PDB entry 3N2K | X-ray diffraction, 4.00 A resolution | chains B and C of the 5 polymer chains in the assembly

== Chain B ==
Molecule: Tubulin beta chain
From: Ovis aries
UniProtKB: D0VWY9 (D0VWY9_SHEEP); the author numbering skips numbers that UniProt does not, so the offset changes along the chain: 1-44 = UniProt 1-44; 47-360 = UniProt 45-358; 369-455 = UniProt 359-445
Chain sequence (445 residues; row label = number of the first residue in the row; note: 10 numbers in that range are skipped by the numbering (no residue carries them; nothing is unmodelled there)):
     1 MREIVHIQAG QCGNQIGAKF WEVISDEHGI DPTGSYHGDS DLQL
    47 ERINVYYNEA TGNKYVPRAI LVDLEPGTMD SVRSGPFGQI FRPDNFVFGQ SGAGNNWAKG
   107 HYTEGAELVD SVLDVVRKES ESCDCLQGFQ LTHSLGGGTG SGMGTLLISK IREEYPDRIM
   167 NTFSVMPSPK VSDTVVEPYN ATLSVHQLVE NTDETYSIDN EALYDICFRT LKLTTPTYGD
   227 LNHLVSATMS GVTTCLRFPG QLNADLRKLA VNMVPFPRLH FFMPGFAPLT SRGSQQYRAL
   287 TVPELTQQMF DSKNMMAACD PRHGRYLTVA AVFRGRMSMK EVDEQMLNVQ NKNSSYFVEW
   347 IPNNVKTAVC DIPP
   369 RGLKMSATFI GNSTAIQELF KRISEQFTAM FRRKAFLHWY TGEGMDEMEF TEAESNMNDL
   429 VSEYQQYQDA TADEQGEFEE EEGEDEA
Disordered / not traced: 1, 278-285, 440-455
Metal / ion sites: Mg2+ near Q11 (its only coordinating residue here)
Small-molecule neighbours:
  - GDP (guanosine-5'-diphosphate): G10, Q11, C12, Q15, I16, N101, S140, G142, G143, G144, T145, G146, V171, P173, V177, S178, D179, E183, N206, Y224, L227, N228
  - K2N (ethyl [(2S)-5-amino-2-methyl-3-phenyl-1,2-dihydropyrido[3,4-b]pyrazin-7-yl]carbamate): I4, Y52, Q136, N167, F169, E200, Y202, V238, T239, C241, L242, L248, L252, L255, M259, A316, A317, V318, K352, T353, A354, I378

== Chain C ==
Molecule: Tubulin alpha chain
From: Ovis aries
UniProtKB: D0VWZ0 (D0VWZ0_SHEEP); residue numbers follow UniProt; this construct covers 1-451
Chain sequence (451 residues; row label = number of the first residue in the row):
     1 MRECISIHVG QAGVQIGNAC WELYCLEHGI QPDGQMPSDK TIGGGDDSFN TFFSETGAGK
    61 HVPRAVFVDL EPTVIDEVRT GTYRQLFHPE QLITGKEDAA NNYARGHYTI GKEIIDLVLD
   121 RIRKLADQCT GLQGFLVFHS FGGGTGSGFT SLLMERLSVD YGKKSKLEFS IYPAPQVSTA
   181 VVEPYNSILT THTTLEHSDC AFMVDNEAIY DICRRNLDIE RPTYTNLNRL IGQIVSSITA
   241 SLRFDGALNV DLTEFQTNLV PYPRIHFPLA TYAPVISAEK AYHEQLSVAE ITNACFEPAN
   301 QMVKCDPRHG KYMACCLLYR GDVVPKDVNA AIATIKTKRT IQFVDWCPTG FKVGINYQPP
   361 TVVPGGDLAK VQRAVCMLSN TTAIAEAWAR LDHKFDLMYA KRAFVHWYVG EGMEEGEFSE
   421 AREDMAALEK DYEEVGVDSV EGEGEEEGEE Y
Disordered / not traced: 1, 44-46, 280-284, 439-451
Small-molecule neighbours: GTP: G10, Q11, A12, Q15, I16, D69, L70, E71, D98, A99, A100, N101, S140, G142, G143, G144, T145, G146, I171, P173, A174, V177, S178, E183, N206, Y224, L227, N228, I231

== How chain B and chain C interact ==
Contacting residue pairs (28):
  G100(B) with T253(C); E254(C)
  K105(B) with T253(C), hydrogen bond
  D179(B) with L248(C); K352(C)
  T180(B) with T257(C)
  V181(B) with N258(C)
  T220(B) with K326(C)
  T221(B) with V324(C); P325(C); K326(C)
  A397(B) with W346(C)
  M398(B) with W346(C); P348(C)
  R401(B) with Y262(C), hydrogen bond (backbone-side chain); E434(C), hydrogen bond (side chain-backbone)
  K402(B) with Y262(C), hydrogen bond (backbone-side chain)
  A403(B) with P261(C); Y262(C)
  F404(B) with T257(C); N258(C); V260(C); P261(C)
  H406(B) with P261(C); P263(C)
  W407(B) with Q256(C); T257(C); V260(C), hydrogen bond (side chain-backbone)
Also at the interface, not in a pair above, chain B (18 interface residues in all): N101, V182, R400
Also at the interface, not in a pair above, chain C (25 interface residues in all): D199, D251, M313, A314, D345, C347, V435, D438

== In short ==
The interface between chain B and chain C involves 18 residues on one side and 25 on the other; the contacts
include 5 hydrogen bonds. Polar contacts include K105(B)-T253(C), R401(B)-Y262(C) and R401(B)-E434(C). Chain B
binds GDP and compound K2N. Chain C binds GTP.
Here chain B is Tubulin beta chain and chain C is Tubulin alpha chain, both from Ovis aries. Entry 3N2K
(TUBULIN-NSC 613862: RB3 Stathmin-like domain complex) was determined by X-ray diffraction together with 3N2G
from the same study.
